PDB entry 6ZUQ | X-ray diffraction, 1.94 A resolution | chain A

[Chain A]
Name: Extracellular protein 11-1
Organism: Passalora fulva
UniProtKB: A0A1P8YXI8 (A0A1P8YXI8_PASFU); residues 1-140 here correspond to UniProt positions 26-165 (UniProt number = residue number + 25)
Chain sequence (143 residues; each row starts with the number of its first residue; numbers below 1 keep their minus sign (Gly-2 is residue -2)):
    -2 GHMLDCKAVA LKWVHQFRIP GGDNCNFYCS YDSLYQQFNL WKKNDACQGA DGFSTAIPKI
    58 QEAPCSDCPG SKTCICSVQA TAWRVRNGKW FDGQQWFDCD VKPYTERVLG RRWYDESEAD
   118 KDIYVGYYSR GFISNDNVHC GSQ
Cystine bridges: Cys3-Cys137, Cys22-Cys71, Cys26-Cys73, Cys44-Cys96, Cys62-Cys65
Differences from the reference sequence: expression tag (-2 to 0)
Metal / ion sites: Zn2+ site 1: Gly-2, His12; Zn2+ site 2: His-1, His136, Gln140

[Summary]
The Zn2+ site 1 is built by Gly-2 and His12. His-1, His136 and Gln140 form the Zn2+ site 2.
Chain A is Extracellular protein 11-1 (Passalora fulva); the structure, Crystal structure of the effector
Ecp11-1 from Fulvia fulva, was determined by X-ray diffraction, deposited together with 7B76, 7AD5 and 6ZUS.
